7N9Z - chains F and G of the 4 polymer chains in the assembly; structure by electron microscopy, 2.19 A resolution.

Chain F:
Protein: Cytochrome o ubiquinol oxidase, subunit I
Organism: Escherichia coli
Notes: EC 1.10.3.-
UniProt: H4KCU1 (H4KCU1_ECOLX); residues 1-663 here = UniProt positions 1-663
Sequence (663 residues; numbered 1 to 663; the number before each row is that of its first residue):
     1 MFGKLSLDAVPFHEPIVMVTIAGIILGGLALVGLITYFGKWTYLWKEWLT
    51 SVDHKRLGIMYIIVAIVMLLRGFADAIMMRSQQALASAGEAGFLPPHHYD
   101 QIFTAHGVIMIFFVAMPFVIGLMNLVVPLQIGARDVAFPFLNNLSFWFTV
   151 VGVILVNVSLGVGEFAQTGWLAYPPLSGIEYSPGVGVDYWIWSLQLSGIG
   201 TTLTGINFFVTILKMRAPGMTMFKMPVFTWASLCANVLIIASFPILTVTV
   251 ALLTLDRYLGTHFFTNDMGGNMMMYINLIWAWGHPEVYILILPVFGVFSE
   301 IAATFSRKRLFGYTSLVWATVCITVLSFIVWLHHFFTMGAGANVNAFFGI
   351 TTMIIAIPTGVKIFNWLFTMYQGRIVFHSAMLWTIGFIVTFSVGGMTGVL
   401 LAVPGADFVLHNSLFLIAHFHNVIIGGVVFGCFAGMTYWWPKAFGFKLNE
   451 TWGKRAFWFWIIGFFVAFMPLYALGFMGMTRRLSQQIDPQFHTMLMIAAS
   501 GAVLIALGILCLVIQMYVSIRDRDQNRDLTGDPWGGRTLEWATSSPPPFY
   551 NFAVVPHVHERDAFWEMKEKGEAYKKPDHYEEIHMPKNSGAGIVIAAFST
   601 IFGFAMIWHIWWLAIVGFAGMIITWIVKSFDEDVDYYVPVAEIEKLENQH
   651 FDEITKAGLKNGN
Unresolved in the structure: 659-663
Ion coordination: heme Fe: His106, His421; Zn2+: Met273 (shared with Met186(G), Met189(G) of chain G; 1 residue of chain I); Cu ion: His284, His333, His334; heme o Fe near His419 (its only coordinating residue here)
Ligand contacts:
  - 1,2-Distearoyl-sn-glycerophosphoethanolamine (3PE), molecule 1: Ala137, Phe138, Pro139, Phe140, Leu141, Leu144, Phe148, Trp192, Ile199, Leu203, Phe602, Phe618, Met621, Trp625, Lys628
  - 1,2-Distearoyl-sn-glycerophosphoethanolamine (3PE), molecule 2: Val248, Ala251, Phe618, Ile622, Trp625, Ile626, Lys628, Ser629
  - heme (HEM): Phe73, Ala76, Met79, Arg80, Gln83, Phe103, His106, Gly107, Met110, Ile111, Ala115, Gly169, Trp170, Leu414, Ile417, Phe420, His421, Ile424, Ile425, Val429, Trp460, Phe468, Arg481, Arg482, Ile505
  - heme o (HEO): Trp170, Trp280, Val287, Tyr288, Leu290, Ile291, His333, His334, Thr352, Ala356, Thr359, Gly360, Ile363, Phe364, Phe391, Ser392, Gly395, Met396, Gly398, Val399, Leu401, Ala402, Asp407, His411, Asn412, Leu416, His419, Phe420, Val423, Ile424, Val428, Arg481
  - Ubiquinone-8 (UQ8): Val10, Ile16, Val17, Met18, Thr20, Ile21, Ile24, Ile25, Val67, Met68, Leu70, Arg71, Ala74, Asp75, Met78, His98, Gln101, Ile102, Ala105, Val153, Ile154, Asn157, Val158, Leu160, Gly161, Val162
What the authors report for this chain:
  - conformationally variable residues (side-chain flip): His98
  - contacts within the chain: Glu14-His98
  - binding site for Ubiquinone-8: Arg71, Asp75
  - Zn2+ coordination: Met273

Chain G:
Protein: Ubiquinol oxidase subunit 2
Organism: Escherichia coli
UniProt: A0A024L5V9 (A0A024L5V9_ECOLX); residues 1-315 here = UniProt positions 1-315
Sequence (315 residues; numbered 1 to 315; the number before each row is that of its first residue):
     1 MRLRKYNKSLGWLSLFAGTVLLSGCNSALLDPKGQIGLEQRSLILTAFGL
    51 MLIVVIPAILMAVGFAWKYRASNKDAKYSPNWSHSNKVEAVVWTVPILII
   101 IFLAVLTWKTTHALEPSKPLAHDEKPITIEVVSMDWKWFFIYPEQGIATV
   151 NEIAFPANTPVYFKVTSNSVMNSFFIPRLGSQIYAMAGMQTRLHLIANEP
   201 GTYDGISASYSGPGFSGMKFKAIATPDRAAFDQWVAKAKQSPNTMSDMAA
   251 FEKLAAPSEYNQVEYFSNVKPDLFADVINKFMAHGKSMDMTQPEGEHSAH
   301 EGMEGMDMSHAESAH
Unresolved in the structure: 1-21, 284-315
Ion coordination: Zn2+: Met186, Met189 (shared with Met273(F) of chain F; 1 residue of chain I)
Ligand contacts: heme o (HEO): Met51, Val54, Val55, Ala58, Pro96, Ile100
What the authors report for this chain:
  - Zn2+ coordination: Met186, Met189

Interface between chain F and chain G:
Pairs across the interface (162; chain F residue first):
  Pro96(F) - Pro213(G)
  Asp100(F) - Tyr210(G)  hydrogen bond
  Asp100(F) - Pro213(G)
  Phe103(F) - Tyr210(G)
  Gln167(F) - Tyr210(G)  hydrogen bond (backbone-side chain)
  Tyr173(F) - Met171(G)  hydrophobic
  Pro175(F) - Ser169(G)
  Leu176(F) - Val170(G)
  Leu176(F) - Tyr210(G)  hydrophobic
  Leu176(F) - Ser211(G)
  Tyr181(F) - Ser169(G)  hydrogen bond (side chain-backbone)
  Tyr181(F) - Val170(G)  hydrophobic
  Asn266(F) - Ser169(G)  hydrogen bond (side chain-backbone)
  Asn266(F) - Ala187(G)
  Asn266(F) - Phe281(G)
  Asn266(F) - Met282(G)
  Asp267(F) - Phe281(G)
  Asn271(F) - Met189(G)
  Met272(F) - Met186(G)  hydrophobic
  Met272(F) - Met189(G)  hydrophobic
  Met273(F) - Met186(G)  hydrophobic
  Met273(F) - Met189(G)  hydrophobic
  Arg307(F) - Tyr78(G)  hydrogen bond (backbone-side chain)
  Arg307(F) - Pro80(G)
  Lys308(F) - Ser79(G)
  Lys308(F) - Pro80(G)
  Lys308(F) - Trp82(G)
  Arg309(F) - Pro80(G)  hydrogen bond (backbone-backbone)
  Arg309(F) - Asn81(G)  hydrogen bond
  Arg309(F) - Ser83(G)
  Leu310(F) - Ser83(G)
  Phe311(F) - Trp82(G)  hydrophobic
  Phe311(F) - Ser83(G)
  Phe311(F) - His84(G)
  Phe311(F) - Ser85(G)
  Phe311(F) - Val88(G)  hydrophobic
  Phe311(F) - Glu89(G)
  Gly312(F) - Ser83(G)  hydrogen bond (backbone-backbone)
  Gly312(F) - Glu89(G)
  Ser315(F) - Glu89(G)  hydrogen bond
  Ser315(F) - Trp93(G)  hydrogen bond
  Thr337(F) - Gln182(G)
  Thr337(F) - Ile183(G)
  Thr337(F) - Tyr184(G)  hydrogen bond (backbone-backbone)
  Met338(F) - Tyr184(G)  hydrophobic
  Met338(F) - Met186(G)  hydrophobic
  Met338(F) - Thr191(G)
  Gly341(F) - Glu115(G)
  Ala342(F) - Thr111(G)
  Ala342(F) - His112(G)
  Ala342(F) - Glu115(G)  hydrogen bond (backbone-side chain)
  Asn343(F) - Trp108(G)
  Asn343(F) - His112(G)  hydrogen bond
  Asn345(F) - Thr111(G)
  Ala346(F) - Trp108(G)  hydrophobic
  Ala346(F) - Thr111(G)
  Ile350(F) - Ala104(G)
  Met353(F) - Ile100(G)
  Met353(F) - Leu103(G)
  Met353(F) - Ala104(G)  hydrophobic
  Met353(F) - Thr107(G)
  Ile357(F) - Ile100(G)  hydrophobic
  Val361(F) - Trp93(G)  hydrophobic
  Phe364(F) - Val54(G)  hydrophobic
  Phe364(F) - Met61(G)  hydrophobic
  Phe364(F) - Val92(G)  hydrophobic
  Asn365(F) - Glu89(G)  hydrogen bond
  Leu367(F) - Ala58(G)
  Leu367(F) - Met61(G)  hydrophobic
  Leu367(F) - Ala62(G)  hydrophobic
  Leu367(F) - Phe65(G)
  Phe368(F) - Met61(G)  hydrophobic
  Phe368(F) - Trp82(G)
  Phe368(F) - Val88(G)  hydrophobic
  Phe368(F) - Val92(G)  hydrophobic
  Met370(F) - Ala62(G)
  Met370(F) - Phe65(G)  hydrophobic
  Met370(F) - Ala66(G)
  Met370(F) - Tyr69(G)
  Tyr371(F) - Phe65(G)  hydrophobic
  Tyr371(F) - Tyr69(G)
  Tyr371(F) - Trp82(G)  hydrophobic
  Gln372(F) - Tyr69(G)
  Gln372(F) - Lys77(G)
  Gln372(F) - Tyr78(G)
  Gln372(F) - Ser79(G)  hydrogen bond
  Gly373(F) - Tyr69(G)
  Gly373(F) - Tyr78(G)
  Arg374(F) - Tyr69(G)
  Arg374(F) - Ala71(G)
  Arg374(F) - Asn73(G)
  Arg374(F) - Ala76(G)  hydrogen bond (side chain-backbone)
  Arg374(F) - Tyr78(G)
  Ile375(F) - Phe65(G)
  Ile375(F) - Ala66(G)  hydrophobic
  Ile375(F) - Tyr69(G)  hydrogen bond (backbone-backbone)
  Ile375(F) - Arg70(G)
  Ile375(F) - Ala71(G)  hydrogen bond (backbone-backbone)
  Phe377(F) - Ala66(G)
  Phe377(F) - Arg70(G)
  Ile385(F) - Ala66(G)  hydrophobic
  Ile388(F) - Ala62(G)  hydrophobic
  Val389(F) - Ile59(G)  hydrophobic
  Val393(F) - Ile59(G)  hydrophobic
  Met396(F) - Phe48(G)  hydrophobic
  Met396(F) - Met51(G)
  Met396(F) - Leu52(G)  hydrophobic
  Met396(F) - Val55(G)  hydrophobic
  Val399(F) - Met51(G)  hydrophobic
  Leu400(F) - Ala47(G)  hydrophobic
  Leu400(F) - Met51(G)
  Val403(F) - Leu43(G)  hydrophobic
  Val403(F) - Leu103(G)  hydrophobic
  Val403(F) - Thr107(G)
  Pro404(F) - Thr107(G)
  Pro404(F) - Thr111(G)
  Gly405(F) - Gln40(G)  hydrogen bond (backbone-side chain)
  Gly405(F) - Leu43(G)
  Ala406(F) - Leu43(G)
  Ala406(F) - Ile44(G)  hydrophobic
  Phe408(F) - Gln40(G)
  Phe408(F) - Leu114(G)
  Phe408(F) - Pro116(G)
  Phe408(F) - Ser181(G)
  Phe408(F) - Gln182(G)  hydrogen bond (backbone-backbone)
  Val409(F) - Leu29(G)
  Val409(F) - Gln40(G)
  Val409(F) - Phe175(G)
  Val409(F) - Gly180(G)
  Val409(F) - Ser181(G)
  Leu410(F) - Leu29(G)  hydrophobic
  His411(F) - Gln182(G)  hydrogen bond (backbone-side chain)
  His411(F) - Tyr184(G)  hydrogen bond
  Asn412(F) - Tyr184(G)
  Asn412(F) - Ala208(G)  hydrogen bond (side chain-backbone)
  Asn412(F) - Ser209(G)
  Met469(F) - Leu22(G)
  Tyr472(F) - Leu22(G)
  Ala473(F) - Leu22(G)
  Gly475(F) - Leu29(G)
  Phe476(F) - Leu22(G)
  Phe476(F) - Ser23(G)
  Phe476(F) - Ser27(G)  hydrogen bond (backbone-side chain)
  Phe476(F) - Ala28(G)  hydrogen bond (backbone-backbone)
  Phe476(F) - Leu29(G)  hydrogen bond (backbone-backbone)
  Phe476(F) - Leu30(G)  hydrophobic
  Met477(F) - Ser27(G)
  Gly478(F) - Ile206(G)
  Thr480(F) - Ile206(G)
  Thr480(F) - Ser207(G)
  Thr480(F) - Ala208(G)
  Thr480(F) - Phe215(G)
  Arg481(F) - Phe215(G)
  Arg482(F) - Tyr210(G)
  Arg482(F) - Phe215(G)
  Leu483(F) - Phe215(G)  hydrophobic
  Leu483(F) - Ser216(G)
  Ser484(F) - Ser216(G)  hydrogen bond (backbone-side chain)
  Gln485(F) - Ser216(G)  hydrogen bond (backbone-side chain)
  Gln485(F) - Tyr260(G)
  Gln486(F) - Lys219(G)  hydrogen bond (backbone-side chain)
  Gln486(F) - Tyr260(G)
Interface residues without a listed pair, chain F (82 interface residues in all): Thr168, Pro174, Met268, Ile276, Ser306, Ile354, Ile363, Val376, Ser392, Asp407
Interface residues without a listed pair, chain G (83 interface residues in all): Lys74, Pro96, Ile97, Thr110, Asp135, Asn168, Pro177, Gly212

Overview:
82 residues of chain F and 83 residues of chain G are in contact, with 29 hydrogen bonds. Polar pairs include
Asp100(F)-Tyr210(G), Gln167(F)-Tyr210(G) and Tyr181(F)-Ser169(G). Heme o is bound between chain F and chain G.
From the paper: a binding site for Ubiquinone-8 at Arg71(F) and Asp75(F); Zn2+ coordination by Met273(F) and
Met186(G) among others.
Here chain F is Cytochrome o ubiquinol oxidase, subunit I and chain G is Ubiquinol oxidase subunit 2, both
from Escherichia coli. Entry 7N9Z (E. coli cytochrome bo3 in MSP nanodisc) was determined by electron
microscopy, deposited together with 7CUB, 7CUQ and 7CUW.
